PDB entry 7YPA | electron microscopy, 3.05 A resolution | chains A and C of the 9 polymer chains in the assembly

Chain A:
Protein: DNA-directed RNA polymerase subunit alpha
Source organism: Escherichia coli K-12
Notes: EC 2.7.7.6
UniProtKB: P0A7Z4 (RPOA_ECOLI); residue numbers follow UniProt; this construct covers 1-329
Chain sequence (329 residues; each row starts with the number of its first residue):
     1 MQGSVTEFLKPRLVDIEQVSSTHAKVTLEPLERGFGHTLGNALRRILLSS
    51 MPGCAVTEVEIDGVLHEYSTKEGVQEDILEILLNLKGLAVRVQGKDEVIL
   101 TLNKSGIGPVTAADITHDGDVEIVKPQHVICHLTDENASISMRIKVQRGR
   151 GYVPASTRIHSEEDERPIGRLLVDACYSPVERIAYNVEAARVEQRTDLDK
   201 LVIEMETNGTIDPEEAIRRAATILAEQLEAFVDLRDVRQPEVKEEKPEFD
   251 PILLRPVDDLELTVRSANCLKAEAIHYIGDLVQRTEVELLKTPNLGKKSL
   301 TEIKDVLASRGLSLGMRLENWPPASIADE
Disordered / not traced: 1-6, 158-166, 235-329

Chain C:
Protein: DNA-directed RNA polymerase subunit beta
Source organism: Escherichia coli K-12
Notes: EC 2.7.7.6
UniProtKB: P0A8V2 (RPOB_ECOLI); numbering as in UniProt (aligned over 1-1342)
Chain sequence (1342 residues; each row starts with the number of its first residue):
     1 MVYSYTEKKRIRKDFGKRPQVLDVPYLLSIQLDSFQKFIEQDPEGQYGLE
    51 AAFRSVFPIQSYSGNSELQYVSYRLGEPVFDVQECQIRGVTYSAPLRVKL
   101 RLVIYEREAPEGTVKDIKEQEVYMGEIPLMTDNGTFVINGTERVIVSQLH
   151 RSPGVFFDSDKGKTHSSGKVLYNARIIPYRGSWLDFEFDPKDNLFVRIDR
   201 RRKLPATIILRALNYTTEQILDLFFEKVIFEIRDNKLQMELVPERLRGET
   251 ASFDIEANGKVYVEKGRRITARHIRQLEKDDVKLIEVPVEYIAGKVVAKD
   301 YIDESTGELICAANMELSLDLLAKLSQSGHKRIETLFTNDLDHGPYISET
   351 LRVDPTNDRLSALVEIYRMMRPGEPPTREAAESLFENLFFSEDRYDLSAV
   401 GRMKFNRSLLREEIEGSGILSKDDIIDVMKKLIDIRNGKGEVDDIDHLGN
   451 RRIRSVGEMAENQFRVGLVRVERAVKERLSLGDLDTLMPQDMINAKPISA
   501 AVKEFFGSSQLSQFMDQNNPLSEITHKRRISALGPGGLTRERAGFEVRDV
   551 HPTHYGRVCPIETPEGPNIGLINSLSVYAQTNEYGFLETPYRKVTDGVVT
   601 DEIHYLSAIEEGNYVIAQANSNLDEEGHFVEDLVTCRSKGESSLFSRDQV
   651 DYMDVSTQQVVSVGASLIPFLEHDDANRALMGANMQRQAVPTLRADKPLV
   701 GTGMERAVAVDSGVTAVAKRGGVVQYVDASRIVIKVNEDEMYPGEAGIDI
   751 YNLTKYTRSNQNTCINQMPCVSLGEPVERGDVLADGPSTDLGELALGQNM
   801 RVAFMPWNGYNFEDSILVSERVVQEDRFTTIHIQELACVSRDTKLGPEEI
   851 TADIPNVGEAALSKLDESGIVYIGAEVTGGDILVGKVTPKGETQLTPEEK
   901 LLRAIFGEKASDVKDSSLRVPNGVSGTVIDVQVFTRDGVEKDKRALEIEE
   951 MQLKQAKKDLSEELQILEAGLFSRIRAVLVAGGVEAEKLDKLPRDRWLEL
  1001 GLTDEEKQNQLEQLAEQYDELKHEFEKKLEAKRRKITQGDDLAPGVLKIV
  1051 KVYLAVKRRIQPGDKMAGRHGNKGVISKINPIEDMPYDENGTPVDIVLNP
  1101 LGVPSRMNIGQILETHLGMAAKGIGDKINAMLKQQQEVAKLREFIQRAYD
  1151 LGADVRQKVDLSTFSDEEVMRLAENLRKGMPIATPVFDGAKEAEIKELLK
  1201 LGDLPTSGQIRLYDGRTGEQFERPVTVGYMYMLKLNHLVDDKMHARSTGS
  1251 YSLVTQQPLGGKAQFGGQRFGEMEVWALEAYGAAYTLQEMLTVKSDDVNG
  1301 RTKMYKNIVDGNHQMEPGMPESFNVLLKEIRSLGINIELEDE
Disordered / not traced: 1-2, 107-111, 891-912, 981-1007, 1342
Reported in the primary citation:
  - binding site for the 20-nt RNA strand: Lys890, Lys914, Leu1253

How chain A and chain C interact:
Residue-residue contacts (57):
  Asn41(A) with Arg1216(C); Thr1217(C), hydrogen bond (side chain-backbone); Gly1218(C)
  Arg44(A) with Tyr1087(C)
  Arg45(A) with Glu1083(C); Asp1084(C), salt bridge; Gly1215(C), hydrogen bond (side chain-backbone); Arg1216(C)
  Leu48(A) with Glu1083(C)
  Ser49(A) with Glu1083(C), hydrogen bond
  Leu65(A) with Ile873(C)
  His66(A) with Ile873(C); Gly874(C); Val928(C); Ile929(C)
  Glu67(A) with Lys1057(C)
  Tyr68(A) with Tyr756(C); Ile929(C), hydrophobic; Lys1057(C)
  Thr70(A) with Ala729(C); Lys755(C)
  Lys71(A) with Asp728(C)
  Glu72(A) with Asp728(C)
  Gly73(A) with Tyr726(C); Asp728(C), hydrogen bond (backbone-side chain)
  Val74(A) with Asp728(C); Ala729(C)
  Gln75(A) with Val727(C); Ala729(C); Val771(C), hydrogen bond (side chain-backbone)
  Asp77(A) with Lys755(C), salt bridge; Tyr756(C), hydrogen bond
  Leu79(A) with Tyr756(C); Ile831(C), hydrophobic
  Glu80(A) with Arg694(C), salt bridge; Met768(C)
  Leu83(A) with Arg694(C)
  Lys86(A) with Gln824(C); Glu825(C)
  Thr134(A) with Val727(C), hydrogen bond (side chain-backbone); Leu773(C)
  Asp135(A) with Tyr726(C)
  Tyr152(A) with Val823(C); Gln824(C); Arg1059(C), hydrogen bond
  Pro154(A) with Arg1059(C)
  Ile168(A) with Ile873(C); Gly874(C); Ala875(C), hydrophobic
  Asp174(A) with Asp826(C)
  Glu181(A) with Arg821(C), hydrogen bond (backbone-side chain)
  Arg182(A) with Asn1090(C), hydrogen bond (side chain-backbone); Gly1091(C); Thr1092(C)
  Ala184(A) with Asn1090(C); Gly1091(C)
  Tyr185(A) with Tyr1087(C)
Interface residues without a listed pair, chain A (33 interface residues in all): Ser69, Glu76, Ile183
Interface residues without a listed pair, chain C (42 interface residues in all): Ser730, Asn766, Pro769, Thr927, Lys958, Ala1055, Val1056, Ile1082, Glu1089

Summary:
33 residues of chain A and 42 residues of chain C are in contact; the contacts include 10 hydrogen bonds and 3
salt bridges. Among the polar pairs are Arg45(A)-Asp1084(C), Asp77(A)-Lys755(C) and Glu80(A)-Arg694(C). The
paper reports a binding site for the 20-nt RNA strand at Lys890(C), Lys914(C) and Leu1253(C).
Chain A is DNA-directed RNA polymerase subunit alpha and chain C is DNA-directed RNA polymerase subunit beta,
both from Escherichia coli K-12; the structure, Cryo-EM structure of Escherichia coli hairpin-nucleation
complex of transcription termination (TTC-hairpin), was determined by electron microscopy (same publication as
7YP9 and 7YPB).
